PDB entry 8PVU | electron microscopy, 3.50 A resolution | chains E and B of the 5 polymer chains in the assembly

== Chain E ==
Name: Mitogen-activated protein kinase 1
Source organism: Homo sapiens
Notes: EC 2.7.11.24
Reference sequence: P28482 (MK01_HUMAN); residue numbers follow UniProt; this construct covers 1-360
Amino-acid sequence (361 residues; numbered 0 to 360; the number before each row is that of its first residue; numbering starts at 0):
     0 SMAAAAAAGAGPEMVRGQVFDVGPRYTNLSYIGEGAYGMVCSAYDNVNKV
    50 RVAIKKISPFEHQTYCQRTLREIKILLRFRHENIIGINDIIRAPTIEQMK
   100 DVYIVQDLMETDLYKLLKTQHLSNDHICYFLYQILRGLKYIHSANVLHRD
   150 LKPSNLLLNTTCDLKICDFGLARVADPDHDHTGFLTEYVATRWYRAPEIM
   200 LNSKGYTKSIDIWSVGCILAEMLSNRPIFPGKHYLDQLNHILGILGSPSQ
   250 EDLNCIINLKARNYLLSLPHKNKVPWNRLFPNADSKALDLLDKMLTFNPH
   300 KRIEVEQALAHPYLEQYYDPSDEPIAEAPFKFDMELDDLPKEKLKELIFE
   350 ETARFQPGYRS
Not modelled in the structure: 0-23, 34-36, 92-101, 175-184, 202-204, 330-335, 357-360
Construct notes: expression tag (0)
Swiss-Prot annotation at these positions:
  - DNA-binding region: Lys259 to Arg277
  - motif: Thr185 to Tyr187 (TXY), Asp318 to Glu322 (Cytoplasmic retention motif), Ala327 to Met333 (Nuclear translocation motif)
  - active site: Asp149 (Proton acceptor)
  - binding site (ATP): Ile31 to Val39, Lys54
  - modified residue: Ala2 (N-acetylalanine), Ser29 (Phosphoserine), Thr185 (Phosphothreonine), Tyr187 (Phosphotyrosine), Thr190 (Phosphothreonine), Ser246 (Phosphoserine), Ser248 (Phosphoserine), Ser284 (Phosphoserine)
  - natural variant: Ile74 (I74N: In NS13), His80 (H80Y: In NS13), Ala174 (A174V: In NS13), Asp318 (D318G: In NS13; D318N: In NS13), Glu322 (E322Q: In NS13), Pro323 (P323R: In NS13)
  - mutagenesis: Lys54 (K54R: Does not inhibit interaction with MAP2K1), Pro176 to Asp179 (Inhibits homodimerization and interaction with TPR), Thr185 (T185A: Inhibits interaction with TPR; when associated with A-187), Tyr187 (Y187A: Inhibits interaction with TPR; when associated with A-185), Leu234 (L234A: Inhibits interaction with TPR), Asp318 (D318A: Loss of dephosphorylation by PTPRJ; D318N: Inhibits interaction with MAP2K1 but not with TPR; when associated with N-321), Asp321 (D321N: Inhibits interaction with MAP2K1 but not with TPR; when associated with N-318)

== Chain B ==
Name: Deoxyhypusine synthase
Source organism: Homo sapiens
Notes: EC 2.5.1.46
Reference sequence: P49366 (DHYS_HUMAN); numbering as in UniProt (aligned over 1-369)
Amino-acid sequence (370 residues; row label = number of the first residue in the row; numbering starts at 0):
     0 SMEGSLEREAPAGALAAVLKHSSTLPPESTQVRGYDFNRGVNYRALLEAF
    50 GTTGFQATNFGRAVQQVNAMIEKKLEPLSQDEDQHADLTQSRRPLTSCTI
   100 FLGYTSNLISSGIRETIRYLVQHNMVDVLVTTAGGVEEDLIKCLAPTYLG
   150 EFSLRGKELRENGINRIGNLLVPNENYCKFEDWLMPILDQMVMEQNTEGV
   200 KWTPSKMIARLGKEINNPESVYYWAQKNHIPVFSPALTDGSLGDMIFFHS
   250 YKNPGLVLDIVEDLRLINTQAIFAKCTGMIILGGGVVKHHIANANLMRNG
   300 ADYAVYINTAQEFDGSDSGARPDEAVSWGKIRVDAQPVKVYADASLVFPL
   350 LVAETFAQKMDAFMHEKNED
Not modelled in the structure: 0-28, 78-92, 318-319, 363-369
Construct notes: expression tag (0)
Swiss-Prot annotation at these positions:
  - active site: Lys329 (Nucleophile)
  - binding site (NAD(+)): Ser105 to Ser109, Thr131 to Gly133, Glu137, Asp238, Gly283, Thr308, Ala309, Asp342, Ala343
  - binding site (spermidine): Glu136, Glu137, Asp243, His288, Gly314 to Asp316, Glu323 to Lys329
  - modified residue: Ser78 (Phosphoserine)
  - natural variant: Asn173 (N173S: In NEDSSWI), Tyr305 to Ile306 (deletion: In NEDSSWI)
  - mutagenesis: Asn106 (N106A: Strongly reduced NAD and spermidine binding. Reduced activity), Ser109 (S109A: Strongly reduced spermidine binding. Reduced activity), Glu137 (E137A: Strongly reduced NAD binding. Strongly reduced formation of covalent intermediate), Asp238 (D238A: Strongly reduced NAD binding. Strongly reduced formation of covalent intermediate), Asp243 (D243A: Reduces spermidine binding by 98%. Strongly reduced formation of covalent intermediate), Lys287 (K287A: Reduces covalent intermediate formation and deoxyhypusine synthesis by 99.5%. Retains low spermidine cleavage activity), His288 (H288A: Reduces spermidine binding by 98%. Strongly reduced NAD binding. Strongly reduced formation of covalent intermediate), Tyr305 (Y305A: Strongly reduced NAD binding. No effect on enzyme activity), Asp313 (D313A: Strongly reduced NAD binding), Asp316 (D316A: Reduces spermidine binding by 98%. Loss of covalent intermediate formation and deoxyhypusine synthesis), Ser317 (S317A: Strongly reduced NAD binding. No effect on enzyme activity), Glu323 (E323A: Reduces spermidine binding by 98%. Strongly reduced formation of covalent intermediate), 3 further mutagenesis entries in UniProt

== Interface between chain E and chain B ==
Contacting residue pairs (13):
  Tyr113(E) - Glu174(B)  hydrogen bond
  Tyr187(E) - Met184(B)  hydrophobic
  Ala189(E) - Cys177(B)
  Ala189(E) - Asp181(B)
  Arg191(E) - Glu180(B)  salt bridge
  Trp192(E) - Glu174(B)
  Arg225(E) - Glu160(B)
  Arg225(E) - Asn161(B)
  Lys231(E) - Asn173(B)
  His232(E) - Asp243(B)  salt bridge
  His232(E) - Phe247(B)
  Leu234(E) - Phe247(B)  hydrophobic
  His239(E) - Arg159(B)  hydrogen bond
Other interface residues (no listed pair), chain E (13 interface residues in all): Thr190, Tyr233, Lys259
Other interface residues (no listed pair), chain B (15 interface residues in all): Asn164, Tyr176, Asp188, Tyr250

== Overview ==
13 residues of chain E face 15 of chain B across their interface; the contacts include 2 hydrogen bonds and 2
salt bridges. Among the polar pairs are Arg191(E)-Glu180(B), His232(E)-Asp243(B) and Tyr113(E)-Glu174(B).
Here chain E is Mitogen-activated protein kinase 1 and chain B is Deoxyhypusine synthase, both from Homo
sapiens. Entry 8PVU (Cryo-EM structure of DHS-ERK2 complex with 1:1 stoichiometry refined in C1 symmetry) was
determined by electron microscopy.
